6Q16 - chains 2 and 7 of the 93 polymer chains in the assembly; structure by electron microscopy, 4.10 A resolution (low resolution: residue-level contacts below are approximate; hydrogen-bond / salt-bridge calls are withheld).

Chain 2:
Molecule: Surface presentation of antigens protein SpaP
From: Salmonella typhimurium (strain LT2 / SGSC1412 / ATCC 700720)
UniProtKB: P40700 (SPAP_SALTY); numbering as in UniProt (aligned over 1-224)
Amino-acid sequence (224 residues; row label = number of the first residue in the row):
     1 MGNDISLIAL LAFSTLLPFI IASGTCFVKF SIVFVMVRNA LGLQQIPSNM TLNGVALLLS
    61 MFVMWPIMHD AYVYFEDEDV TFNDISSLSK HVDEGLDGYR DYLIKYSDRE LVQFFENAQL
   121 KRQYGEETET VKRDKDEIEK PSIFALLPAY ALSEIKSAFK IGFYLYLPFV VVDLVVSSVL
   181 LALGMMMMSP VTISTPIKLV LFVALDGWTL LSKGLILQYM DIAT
Unresolved in the structure: 1-2, 119-139, 221-224

Chain 7:
Molecule: Surface presentation of antigens protein SpaQ
From: Salmonella typhimurium (strain LT2 / SGSC1412 / ATCC 700720)
UniProtKB: P0A1L7 (SPAQ_SALTY); residues 1-86 here = UniProt positions 1-86
Amino-acid sequence (86 residues; row label = number of the first residue in the row):
     1 MDDLVFAGNK ALYLVLILSG WPTIVATIIG LLVGLFQTVT QLQEQTLPFG IKLLGVCLCL
    61 FLLSGWYGEV LLSYGRQVIF LALAKG
Unresolved in the structure: 85-86

How chain 2 and chain 7 interact:
Residue-residue contacts (30):
  I161(2) - A82(7)
  F163(2) - L4(7)
  Y164(2) - D3(7)
  Y164(2) - L4(7)
  Y164(2) - A7(7)
  Y164(2) - V78(7)
  Y164(2) - A82(7)
  L167(2) - A7(7)
  L167(2) - A11(7)
  L167(2) - Y74(7)
  V171(2) - V15(7)
  V171(2) - L71(7)
  V175(2) - L18(7)
  V175(2) - S19(7)
  S178(2) - S19(7)
  V179(2) - P22(7)
  A182(2) - A26(7)
  A182(2) - K52(7)
  L183(2) - K52(7)
  L183(2) - L53(7)
  L183(2) - V56(7)
  G184(2) - F49(7)
  L201(2) - L71(7)
  A204(2) - L72(7)
  L205(2) - L72(7)
  L205(2) - R76(7)
  L210(2) - L83(7)
  L211(2) - I79(7)
  G214(2) - L83(7)
  Q218(2) - L83(7)
Also at the interface, not in a pair above, chain 2 (23 interface residues in all): P168, V172, L174, M185, L215
Also at the interface, not in a pair above, chain 7 (25 interface residues in all): G8, T23, G75, L81

Overview:
Chain 2 and chain 7 form an interface of 23 and 25 residues respectively.
Here chain 2 is Surface presentation of antigens protein SpaP and chain 7 is Surface presentation of antigens
protein SpaQ, both from Salmonella typhimurium (strain LT2 / SGSC1412 / ATCC 700720). Entry 6Q16 (Focussed
refinement of InvGN0N1:PrgHK:SpaPQR:PrgIJ from Salmonella SPI-1 injectisome NC-base) was determined by
electron microscopy, deposited together with 6PEE, 6PEM, 6PEP, 6Q14 and 6Q15.
